Entry 8FE6 (X-ray diffraction, 3.06 A resolution); this record covers chains A and B.

[Chain A]
Molecule: UDP-N-acetylglucosamine--peptide N-acetylglucosaminyltransferase 110 kDa subunit
Source organism: Homo sapiens
Notes: EC 2.4.1.255
Reference sequence: O15294 (OGT1_HUMAN), isoform O15294-3; residues 313-1031 here = UniProt positions 313-1031
Sequence (723 residues; numbered 309 to 1031; the number before each row is that of its first residue):
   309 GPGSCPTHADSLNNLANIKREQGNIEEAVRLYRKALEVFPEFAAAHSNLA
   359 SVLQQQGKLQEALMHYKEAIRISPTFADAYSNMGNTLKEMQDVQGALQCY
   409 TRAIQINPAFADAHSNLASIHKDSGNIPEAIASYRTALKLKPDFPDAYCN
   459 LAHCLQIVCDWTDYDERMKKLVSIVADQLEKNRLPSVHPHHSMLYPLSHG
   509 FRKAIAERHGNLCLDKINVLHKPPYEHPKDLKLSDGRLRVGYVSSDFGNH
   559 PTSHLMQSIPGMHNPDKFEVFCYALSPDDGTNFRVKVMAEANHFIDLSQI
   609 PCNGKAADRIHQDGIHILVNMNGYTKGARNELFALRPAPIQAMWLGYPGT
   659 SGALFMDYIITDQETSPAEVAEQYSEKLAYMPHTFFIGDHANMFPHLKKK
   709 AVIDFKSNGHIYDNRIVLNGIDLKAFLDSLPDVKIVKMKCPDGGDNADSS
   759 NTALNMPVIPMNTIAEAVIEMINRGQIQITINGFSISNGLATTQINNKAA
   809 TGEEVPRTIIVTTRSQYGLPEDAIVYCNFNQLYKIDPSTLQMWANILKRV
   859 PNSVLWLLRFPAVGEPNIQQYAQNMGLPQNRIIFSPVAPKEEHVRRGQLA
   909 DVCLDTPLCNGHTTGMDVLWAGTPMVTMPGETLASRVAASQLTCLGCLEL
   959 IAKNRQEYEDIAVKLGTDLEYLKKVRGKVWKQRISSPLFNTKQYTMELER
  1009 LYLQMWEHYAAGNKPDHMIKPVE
Not modelled in the structure: 309-311, 714-718, 747-761, 1028-1031
Construct notes: expression tag (309-312)
Ligand contacts: uridine-diphosphate-N-acetylglucosamine (UD1): His-498, His-558, Pro-559, Thr-560, His-562, Leu-563, Leu-653, Gly-654, Pro-656, Phe-694, Phe-837, Asn-838, Gln-839, Tyr-841, Lys-842, Leu-866, Phe-868, Val-895, Ala-896, Pro-897, Lys-898, His-901, Arg-904, Cys-917, Gly-919, His-920, Thr-921, Thr-922, Asp-925
UniProt features mapped onto this chain:
  - binding site (UDP): Gln-849

[Chain B]
Molecule: A motif peptide
Sequence (12 residues; each row starts with the number of its first residue):
     1 RQFMPVYQIYLQ
Not modelled in the structure: 1, 12

[How chain A and chain B interact]
Residue-residue contacts - 25 pairs, chain A then chain B:
  Ile-777(A) with Ile-9(B), hydrophobic
  Ile-780(A) with Pro-5(B)
  Asn-781(A) with Pro-5(B); Gln-8(B), hydrogen bond (backbone-side chain); Ile-9(B), hydrogen bond (side chain-backbone)
  Arg-782(A) with Met-4(B)
  Gly-783(A) with Gln-2(B); Phe-3(B); Met-4(B)
  Ile-785(A) with Phe-3(B), hydrophobic
  Asn-796(A) with Phe-3(B)
  Leu-798(A) with Phe-3(B)
  Ala-799(A) with Phe-3(B), hydrophobic
  Gln-802(A) with Phe-3(B)
  Ser-823(A) with Pro-5(B); Val-6(B), hydrogen bond (backbone-backbone); Tyr-7(B), hydrogen bond (backbone-backbone); Ile-9(B)
  Gln-824(A) with Pro-5(B); Val-6(B)
  Tyr-825(A) with Val-6(B)
  Gly-826(A) with Val-6(B); Tyr-7(B)
  Leu-827(A) with Tyr-7(B), hydrogen bond (backbone-side chain)
  Glu-829(A) with Tyr-7(B)
Also at the interface, not in a pair above, chain A (19 interface residues in all): Ile-724, Arg-822, Pro-828

[Overview]
19 residues of chain A face 8 of chain B across their interface; the contacts include 5 hydrogen bonds. Among
the polar pairs are Asn-781(A)/Gln-8(B), Asn-781(A)/Ile-9(B) and Leu-827(A)/Tyr-7(B). Ligands of chain A:
uridine-diphosphate-N-acetylglucosamine. From UniProt: UDP-binding residue Gln-849(A) on chain A.
Here chain A is UDP-N-acetylglucosamine--peptide N-acetylglucosaminyltransferase 110 kDa subunit (Homo
sapiens) and chain B is A motif peptide. Entry 8FE6 (Crystal structure of human O-GlcNAc transferase (OGT) in
complex with an exosite-binding peptide and UDP-GlcNAc) was determined by X-ray diffraction, deposited
together with 8FE7 and 8FUF.
